Entry 8WO1 (electron microscopy, 2.24 A resolution); this record covers chains A and C of the 4 polymer chains in the assembly.

[Chain A]
Molecule: Toll-like receptor 4
From: Homo sapiens
UniProtKB: O00206 (TLR4_HUMAN); numbering as in UniProt (aligned over 27-631)
Sequence (605 residues; each row starts with the number of its first residue):
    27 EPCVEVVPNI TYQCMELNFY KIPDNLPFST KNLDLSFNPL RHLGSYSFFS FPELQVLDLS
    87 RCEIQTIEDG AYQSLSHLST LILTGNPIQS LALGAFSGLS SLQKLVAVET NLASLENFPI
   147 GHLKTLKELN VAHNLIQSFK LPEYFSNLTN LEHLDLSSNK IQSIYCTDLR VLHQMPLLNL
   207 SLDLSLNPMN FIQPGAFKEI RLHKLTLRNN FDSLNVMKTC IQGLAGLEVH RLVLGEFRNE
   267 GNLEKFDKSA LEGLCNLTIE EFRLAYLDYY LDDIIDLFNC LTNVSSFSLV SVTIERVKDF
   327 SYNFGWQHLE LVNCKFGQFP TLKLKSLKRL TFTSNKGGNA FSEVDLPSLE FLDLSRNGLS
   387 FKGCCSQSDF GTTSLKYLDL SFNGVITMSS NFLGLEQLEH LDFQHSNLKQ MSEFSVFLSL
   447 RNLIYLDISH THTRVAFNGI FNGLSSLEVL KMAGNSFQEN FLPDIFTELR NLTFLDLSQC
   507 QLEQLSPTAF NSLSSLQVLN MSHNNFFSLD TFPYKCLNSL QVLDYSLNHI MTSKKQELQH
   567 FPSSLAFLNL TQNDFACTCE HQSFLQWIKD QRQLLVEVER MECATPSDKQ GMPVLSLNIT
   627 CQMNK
Not modelled in the structure: 628-631
Disulfide bonds: Cys29-Cys40, Cys390-Cys391, Cys583-Cys609, Cys585-Cys627
Covalent attachments: glycan linked to Asn205, Asn497; N-acetylglucosamine (NAG) linked to Asn526, Asn575
Residues lining bound ligands: (3R)-3-(tetradecanoyloxy)tetradecanoic acid / (3R)-3-(dodecanoyloxy)tetradecanoic acid / (3S)-3-decanoyloxytetradecanoic acid / glucosamine 4-phosphate / X6N: Ser415, Gln436, Glu439, Phe440
UniProt features mapped onto this chain:
  - glycosylation (N-linked (GlcNAc...) asparagine): Asn35, Asn173, Asn205, Asn282, Asn309, Asn497, Asn526, Asn575, Asn624, Asn630

[Chain C]
Molecule: Lymphocyte antigen 96
From: Homo sapiens
UniProtKB: B3Y6A6 (B3Y6A6_PANTR); residues 19-160 here = UniProt positions 19-160
Sequence (142 residues; row label = number of the first residue in the row):
    19 QKQYWVCNSS DASISYTYCD KMQYPISINV NPCIELKGSK GLLHIFYIPR RDLKQLYFNL
    79 YITVNTMNLP KRKEVICRGS DDDYSFCRAL KGETVNTTIS FSFKGIKFSK GKYKCVVEAI
   139 SGSPEEMLFC LEFVILHQPN SN
Not modelled in the structure: 159-160
Disulfide bonds: Cys25-Cys51, Cys37-Cys148, Cys95-Cys105
Covalent attachments: N-acetylglucosamine (NAG) linked to Asn26, Asn114
Residues lining bound ligands: (3R)-3-(tetradecanoyloxy)tetradecanoic acid / (3R)-3-(dodecanoyloxy)tetradecanoic acid / (3S)-3-decanoyloxytetradecanoic acid / glucosamine 4-phosphate / X6N: Ile32, Ile46, Val48, Ile52, Leu54, Leu61, Ile63, Tyr65, Leu71, Leu74, Phe76, Leu78, Ile80, Arg90, Glu92, Ile94, Tyr102, Phe104, Ile117, Phe119, Ser120, Phe121, Lys122, Ile124, Phe126, Tyr131, Cys133, Val135, Phe147, Phe151, Ile153

[Interface between chain A and chain C]
Contacting residue pairs (37):
  Glu42(A) with Arg68(C), salt bridge
  Asp60(A) with Lys109(C), salt bridge
  Ser62(A) with Lys109(C)
  Phe63(A) with Pro67(C); Arg68(C)
  Asp84(A) with Lys109(C), salt bridge
  Arg87(A) with Ile66(C); Gly110(C), hydrogen bond (side chain-backbone)
  Thr110(A) with Lys109(C)
  Val134(A) with Leu108(C), hydrophobic
  Glu135(A) with Glu111(C); Thr112(C), hydrogen bond
  His159(A) with Glu111(C), salt bridge; Thr112(C)
  Ser183(A) with Arg106(C)
  Arg234(A) with Asp99(C); Asp100(C), hydrogen bond (side chain-backbone)
  Arg257(A) with Asp99(C), salt bridge
  Val259(A) with Asp99(C)
  Phe263(A) with Asp100(C); Asp101(C); Tyr102(C); Ser103(C)
  Arg264(A) with Asp101(C), salt bridge; Tyr102(C), hydrogen bond
  Asn265(A) with Ser103(C); Phe104(C); Thr115(C), hydrogen bond; Thr116(C); Ile117(C)
  Glu266(A) with Ser103(C), hydrogen bond
  Arg289(A) with Ser98(C); Asp99(C), salt bridge
  Val316(A) with Arg96(C)
  Ser317(A) with Arg96(C), hydrogen bond; Asp101(C), hydrogen bond
  Asn339(A) with Arg96(C)
Other interface residues (no listed pair), chain A (30 interface residues in all): Met41, Ser86, Gly111, Val132, Asn156, Asp209, Leu212, Tyr292
Other interface residues (no listed pair), chain C (21 interface residues in all): Tyr42

[Summary]
Chain A and chain C form an interface of 30 and 21 residues respectively, with 8 hydrogen bonds and 7 salt
bridges. Among the polar pairs are Glu42(A)-Arg68(C), Asp60(A)-Lys109(C) and Asp84(A)-Lys109(C).
Here chain A is Toll-like receptor 4 and chain C is Lymphocyte antigen 96, both from Homo sapiens. Entry 8WO1
(Cryo-EM Structure of Human TLR4/MD-2/DLAM5 Complex) was determined by electron microscopy (same publication
as 9J03, 8WRY, 8WSA, 8WTA and 8WQT).
